PDB entry 1SBF | X-ray diffraction, 2.43 A resolution | chain A

[Chain A]
Molecule: Soybean agglutinin
From: Glycine max
UniProtKB: P05046 (LEC_SOYBN); residues 1-253 here correspond to UniProt positions 33-285 (UniProt number = residue number + 32)
Amino-acid sequence (253 residues; each row starts with the number of its first residue):
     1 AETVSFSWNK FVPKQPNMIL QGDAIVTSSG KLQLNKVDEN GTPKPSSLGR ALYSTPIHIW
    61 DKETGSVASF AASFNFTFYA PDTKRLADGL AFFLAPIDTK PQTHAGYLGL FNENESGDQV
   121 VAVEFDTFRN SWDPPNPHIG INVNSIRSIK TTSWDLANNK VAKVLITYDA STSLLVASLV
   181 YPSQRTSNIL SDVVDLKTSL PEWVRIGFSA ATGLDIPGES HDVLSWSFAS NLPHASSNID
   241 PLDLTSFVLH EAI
Disordered / not traced: 235-253
Ion coordination: Mn2+: Glu124, Asp126, Asp133, His138; Ca2+: Asp126, Phe128, Asn130, Asp133
Curated features (UniProtKB/Swiss-Prot):
  - glycosylation: Asn75 (N-linked (GlcNAc...) asparagine)

[In short]
Glu124, Asp126, Asp133 and His138 form the Mn2+ site. Asp126, Phe128, Asn130 and Asp133 form the Ca2+ site.
Chain A is Soybean agglutinin (Glycine max); the structure, Soybean agglutinin, was determined by X-ray
diffraction, deposited together with 1SBD and 1SBE.
